Entry 7ZWE (X-ray diffraction, 1.47 A resolution); this record covers chain A.

Chain A:
Name: Casein kinase II subunit alpha
Source organism: Homo sapiens
Notes: EC 2.7.11.1
Reference sequence: P68400 (CSK21_HUMAN); numbering as in UniProt (aligned over 3-329)
Amino-acid sequence (327 residues; row label = number of the first residue in the row):
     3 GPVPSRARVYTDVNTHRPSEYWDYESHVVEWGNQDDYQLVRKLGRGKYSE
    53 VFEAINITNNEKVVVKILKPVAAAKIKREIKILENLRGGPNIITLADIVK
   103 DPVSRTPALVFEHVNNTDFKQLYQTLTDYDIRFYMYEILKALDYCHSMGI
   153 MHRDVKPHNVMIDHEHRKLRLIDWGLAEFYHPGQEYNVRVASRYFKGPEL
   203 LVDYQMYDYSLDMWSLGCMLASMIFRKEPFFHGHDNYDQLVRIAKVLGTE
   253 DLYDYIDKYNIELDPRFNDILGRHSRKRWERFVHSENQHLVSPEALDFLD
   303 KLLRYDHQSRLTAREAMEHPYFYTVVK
Sequence notes: engineered mutation Ser21 (Arg in P68400), Ala74 (Lys in P68400), Ala75 (Lys in P68400), Ala76 (Lys in P68400)
Ligand contacts: CK2alpha (QXZ; 7-(1H-indol-2-yl)-5-methyl-N-(3,4,5-trimethoxyphenyl)imidazo[5,1-f][1,2,4]triazin-2-amine): Arg43, Leu45, Gly46, Arg47, Val53, Val66, Ile95, Phe113, Glu114, His115, Val116, Asn117, Asn118, Asp120, Met163, Ile174
UniProt features mapped onto this chain:
  - region: Gln36 to Leu41 (Interaction with beta subunit)
  - active site: Asp156 (Proton acceptor)
  - binding site (ATP): Leu45 to Val53, Lys68
From the paper describing this entry:
  - binding site for CK2alpha: Val53, Val66, Met163

In short:
Ligands of chain A: CK2alpha. Curated annotation (UniProt) lists active-site residue Asp156 and 10 ATP-binding
residues. The paper reports a binding site for CK2alpha at Val53, Val66 and Met163.
Chain A is Casein kinase II subunit alpha (Homo sapiens); the structure, The Crystal structure of GW8695 bound
to CK2alpha, was determined by X-ray diffraction together with 7ZWG and 7A4Q from the same study.
